Entry 7NG5 (electron microscopy, 3.80 A resolution); this record covers chains C and D of the 7 polymer chains in the assembly.

Chain C (and D):
Name: Lon protease homolog, mitochondrial
Source organism: Homo sapiens
Notes: EC 3.4.21.53; chain D of this document is another copy of the same molecule, construct and numbering; everything in this record applies to it too
UniProt: P36776 (LONM_HUMAN); residue numbers follow UniProt; this construct covers 115-959
Chain sequence (853 residues; numbered 107 to 959; the number before each row is that of its first residue):
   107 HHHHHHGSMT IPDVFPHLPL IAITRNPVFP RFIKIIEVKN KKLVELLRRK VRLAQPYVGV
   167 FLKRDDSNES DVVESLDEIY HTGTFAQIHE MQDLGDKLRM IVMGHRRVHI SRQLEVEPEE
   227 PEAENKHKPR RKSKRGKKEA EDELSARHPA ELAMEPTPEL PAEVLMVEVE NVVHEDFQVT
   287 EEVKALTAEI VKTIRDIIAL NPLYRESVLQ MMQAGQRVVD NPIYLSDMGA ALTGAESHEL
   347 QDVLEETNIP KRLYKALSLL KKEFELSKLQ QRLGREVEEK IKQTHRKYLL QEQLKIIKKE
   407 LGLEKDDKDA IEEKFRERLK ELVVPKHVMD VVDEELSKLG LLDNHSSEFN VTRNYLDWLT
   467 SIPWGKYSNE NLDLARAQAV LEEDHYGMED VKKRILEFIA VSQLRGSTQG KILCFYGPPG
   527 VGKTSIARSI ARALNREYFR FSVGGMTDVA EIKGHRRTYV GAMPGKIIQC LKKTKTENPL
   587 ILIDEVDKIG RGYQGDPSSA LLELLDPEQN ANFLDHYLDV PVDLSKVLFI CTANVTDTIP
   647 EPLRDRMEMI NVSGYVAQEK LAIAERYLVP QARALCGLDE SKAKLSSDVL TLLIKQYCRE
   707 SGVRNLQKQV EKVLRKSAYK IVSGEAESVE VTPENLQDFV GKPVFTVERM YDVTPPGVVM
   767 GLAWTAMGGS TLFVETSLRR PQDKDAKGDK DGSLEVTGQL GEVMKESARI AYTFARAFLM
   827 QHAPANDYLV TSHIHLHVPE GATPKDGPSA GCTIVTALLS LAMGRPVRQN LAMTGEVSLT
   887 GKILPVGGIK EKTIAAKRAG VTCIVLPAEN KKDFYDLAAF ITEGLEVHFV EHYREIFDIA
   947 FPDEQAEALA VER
Disordered / not traced: 107-122, 222-271, 949-959
Construct notes: expression tag (107-114)
Bound ions: Mg2+: Thr-530 (together with ATP)
Residues lining bound ligands: ATP (adenosine-5'-triphosphate): Asp-490, His-491, Tyr-492, Pro-524, Pro-525, Gly-526, Val-527, Gly-528, Lys-529, Thr-530, Ser-531, Glu-591, Tyr-661, Ile-669, Tyr-673, Val-709, Arg-710
Curated features (UniProtKB/Swiss-Prot):
  - active site: Ser-855, Lys-898
  - binding site (ATP): Gly-523 to Thr-530
  - natural variant: Glu-476 (E476A: In CODASS), Ser-631 (S631Y: In CODASS), Ala-670 (A670V: In CODASS), Arg-672 (R672C: In CODASS), Pro-676 (P676S: In CODASS), Arg-679 (R679H: In CODASS), Arg-721 (R721G: In CODASS), Ala-724 (A724V: In CODASS), Pro-749 (P749S: In CODASS), Gly-767 (G767E: In CODASS), Ile-927 (deletion: In CODASS)
  - mutagenesis: Lys-529 (K529R: Abolishes ATPase activity, and presumably ATP-driven protein unfolding, but does not block access to the proteolytic active site or prevent a substrate from binding to it), Trp-770 (W770A: Has low basal, but normal stimulated ATPase activity, and retains peptidase activity; W770P: Has normal basal, but low stimulated ATPase activity, and abolishes peptidase activity), Ser-855 (S855A: Lacks both ATPase and protease activity, but retains DNA binding activity), Thr-880 (T880V: Enhances the basal, but not the stimulated ATPase activity), Gly-893 (G893A: Has low basal, but normal stimulated ATPase activity, and retains peptidase activity; G893P: Has normal basal, but low stimulated ATPase activity, and abolishes peptidase activity), Gly-894 (G894A/S: Enhances the basal, but not the stimulated ATPase activity, and retains peptidase activity; G894P: Enhances the basal, but not the stimulated ATPase activity, and abolishes peptidase activity)
Reported in the primary citation:
  - binding site for ATP: Arg-652
  - mutagenesis - K529R, E591Q, T803V, E812A, S855A: abolished catalytic activity (proteolytic activity)
  - mutagenesis - S855A: unchanged catalytic activity (ATPase activity)
  - catalytic residues: Thr-803, His-841, His-843, Ser-855
  - catalytic residues: Glu-801, Arg-815, Lys-898 (proposed by the authors, not directly observed)
  - mutagenesis - T803V: decreased catalytic activity on ATPase
  - mutagenesis - H841F, H843F: abolished catalytic activity on proteolytically
  - mutagenesis - E801A: decreased catalytic activity (protease activity)
  - mutagenesis - E801A, E812A: decreased catalytic activity (ATPase activity)
  - mutagenesis - K529R, E591Q: abolished catalytic activity on ATPase

Chain C / chain D interface:
Residue-residue contacts (70; chain C residue first):
  Lys-393(C) / Glu-410(D)  salt bridge
  Gln-397(C) / Lys-411(D)  hydrogen bond
  Leu-407(C) / Ile-403(D)  hydrophobic
  Lys-411(C) / Leu-447(D)
  His-451(C) / Asp-449(D)  salt bridge
  Asn-456(C) / Leu-448(D)
  Arg-459(C) / Leu-447(D)
  Arg-546(C) / Glu-609(D)  salt bridge
  Arg-546(C) / Gln-615(D)  hydrogen bond
  Arg-546(C) / Asn-618(D)
  Gly-551(C) / Val-555(D)
  Asp-554(C) / Tyr-565(D)
  Glu-557(C) / Arg-562(D)  salt bridge
  Gly-560(C) / Arg-562(D)
  His-561(C) / Thr-564(D)
  His-561(C) / Tyr-565(D)
  Val-566(C) / Glu-454(D)
  Gly-567(C) / Thr-564(D)  hydrogen bond (backbone-side chain)
  Ala-568(C) / Thr-564(D)  hydrogen bond (backbone-side chain)
  Met-569(C) / Arg-562(D)  hydrogen bond (backbone-side chain)
  Met-569(C) / Arg-563(D)  hydrogen bond
  Pro-570(C) / Arg-562(D)  hydrogen bond (backbone-side chain)
  Asp-590(C) / Gln-615(D)
  Lys-594(C) / Ser-605(D)
  Arg-597(C) / Tyr-599(D)
  Gly-598(C) / Tyr-599(D)
  Tyr-599(C) / Gln-600(D)
  Leu-681(C) / Arg-511(D)  hydrogen bond (backbone-side chain)
  Leu-681(C) / Gln-515(D)
  Cys-682(C) / Val-507(D)  hydrophobic
  Arg-710(C) / Arg-652(D)
  Lys-714(C) / Asp-651(D)
  Arg-721(C) / Arg-500(D)
  Arg-721(C) / Glu-503(D)  salt bridge
  Arg-721(C) / Glu-654(D)  salt bridge
  Lys-722(C) / Glu-503(D)  salt bridge
  Tyr-725(C) / Leu-480(D)  hydrophobic
  Tyr-725(C) / Lys-499(D)
  Tyr-725(C) / Leu-502(D)
  Tyr-725(C) / Glu-503(D)
  Tyr-725(C) / Ala-506(D)  hydrophobic
  Val-728(C) / Ala-506(D)  hydrophobic
  Val-728(C) / Gln-509(D)
  Ser-729(C) / Leu-480(D)
  Lys-748(C) / Lys-918(D)
  Lys-748(C) / Asp-919(D)
  Met-756(C) / Ser-884(D)
  Met-756(C) / Lys-888(D)
  Met-756(C) / Leu-890(D)  hydrophobic
  Tyr-757(C) / Thr-886(D)  hydrogen bond (side chain-backbone)
  Tyr-757(C) / Lys-888(D)  hydrogen bond (side chain-backbone)
  Glu-781(C) / Ser-884(D)
  Glu-781(C) / Thr-886(D)
  Ser-783(C) / Leu-885(D)
  Arg-785(C) / Arg-815(D)
  Arg-785(C) / Thr-819(D)
  Arg-785(C) / Arg-822(D)
  Arg-786(C) / Lys-796(D)
  Arg-786(C) / Asp-797(D)  salt bridge
  Arg-786(C) / Met-826(D)
  Pro-787(C) / Met-826(D)
  Lys-790(C) / Gly-794(D)
  Lys-790(C) / Asp-795(D)
  Gly-804(C) / Glu-812(D)
  Gln-805(C) / Glu-808(D)  hydrogen bond
  Gln-805(C) / Val-809(D)
  His-841(C) / Thr-819(D)  hydrogen bond
  His-841(C) / Leu-885(D)
  His-843(C) / Ile-816(D)
  His-843(C) / Leu-885(D)
Other interface residues (no listed pair), chain C (61 interface residues in all): Asn-460, Ser-531, Ser-548, Gly-550, Ala-556, Tyr-565, Gly-571, Lys-572, Gln-575, Lys-579, Ala-724, Gly-747, Thr-782, Leu-784, Asp-791, Thr-803
Other interface residues (no listed pair), chain D (64 interface residues in all): His-433, Ser-443, Lys-444, Leu-510, Asp-612, Pro-613, Glu-614, Leu-620, His-622, Asp-625, Met-653, Ala-823, Val-836, Gly-887

Overview:
61 residues of chain C and 64 residues of chain D are in contact, with 12 hydrogen bonds and 8 salt bridges.
Among the polar pairs are Lys-393(C)/Glu-410(D), His-451(C)/Asp-449(D) and Arg-546(C)/Glu-609(D). The paper
reports catalytic residues Thr-803(C), His-841(C) and His-843(C) among others; K529R, E591Q and T803V of chain
C, among others, abolish catalytic activity (proteolytic activity); 8 substitutions were tested in all.
Chain C and chain D are both Lon protease homolog, mitochondrial (Homo sapiens); the structure, P1c-state of
wild type human mitochondrial LONP1 protease with bound substrate protein in presence of ATP/ADP ..., was
determined by electron microscopy (same publication as 7NFY, 7NG4, 7NGC and 7NGF).
